PDB entry 5F6K | X-ray diffraction, 2.41 A resolution | chains A and B of the 7 polymer chains in the assembly

# Chain A
Protein: Set1/Ash2 histone methyltransferase complex subunit ASH2
Source organism: Homo sapiens
Reference sequence: Q9UBL3 (ASH2L_HUMAN); residues 286-504 here correspond to UniProt positions 380-598 (UniProt number = residue number + 94)
Amino-acid sequence (184 residues; each row starts with the number of its first residue; note: 36 numbers in that range are skipped by the numbering (no residue carries them; nothing is unmodelled there)):
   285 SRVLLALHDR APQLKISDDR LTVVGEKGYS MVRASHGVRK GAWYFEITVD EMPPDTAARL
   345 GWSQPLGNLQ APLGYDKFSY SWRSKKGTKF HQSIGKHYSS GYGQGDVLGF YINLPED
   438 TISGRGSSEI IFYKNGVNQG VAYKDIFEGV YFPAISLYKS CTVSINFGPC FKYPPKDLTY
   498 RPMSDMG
Not modelled in the structure: 285, 438-443, 504
Differences from the reference sequence: expression tag (285); linker (439-444)
What the authors report for this chain:
  - mutagenesis - Q354A: decreased catalytic activity on all MLL complexes

# Chain B
Protein: Set1/Ash2 histone methyltransferase complex subunit ASH2
Source organism: Homo sapiens
Reference sequence: Q9UBL3 (ASH2L_HUMAN); residues 286-504 here correspond to UniProt positions 380-598 (UniProt number = residue number + 94)
Amino-acid sequence (184 residues; row label = number of the first residue in the row; note: 36 numbers in that range are skipped by the numbering (no residue carries them; nothing is unmodelled there)):
   285 SRVLLALHDR APQLKISDDR LTVVGEKGYS MVRASHGVRK GAWYFEITVD EMPPDTAARL
   345 GWSQPLGNLQ APLGYDKFSY SWRSKKGTKF HQSIGKHYSS GYGQGDVLGF YINLPEDT
   439 ISGRGSSEII FYKNGVNQGV AYKDIFEGVY FPAISLYKSC TVSINFGPCF KYPPKDLTYR
   499 PMSDMG
Not modelled in the structure: 439-443, 504
Differences from the reference sequence: expression tag (285); linker (439-444)
What the authors report for this chain:
  - mutagenesis - Q354A: decreased catalytic activity on all MLL complexes

# How chain A and chain B interact
Contacting residue pairs (12; chain A residue first):
  Lys370(A) with Lys489(B); Tyr490(B), hydrogen bond (backbone-side chain)
  His381(A) with Asn452(B); Gly453(B); Val454(B); Tyr490(B)
  Tyr382(A) with Val454(B)
  Ser383(A) with Asn452(B); Tyr490(B)
  Ser384(A) with Gly389(B); Asp390(B); Asn452(B)
Other interface residues (no listed pair), chain A (7 interface residues in all): Gly371, Gly385

# Overview
Chain A and chain B each contribute 7 residues to their interface, with 1 hydrogen bond. Its one
hydrogen-bonded contact is Lys370(A)-Tyr490(B). From the paper: Q354A of chain A reduces catalytic activity on
all MLL complexes; Q354A of chain B reduces catalytic activity on all MLL complexes.
Chain A and chain B are both Set1/Ash2 histone methyltransferase complex subunit ASH2 (Homo sapiens); the
structure, Crystal structure of the MLL3-Ash2L-RbBP5 complex, was determined by X-ray diffraction (same
publication as 5F59, 5F5E and 5F6L).
